3RL5 - chain A; structure by X-ray diffraction, 1.26 A resolution.

# Chain A
Name: Metallophosphoesterase MPPED2
Source organism: Rattus norvegicus
Notes: EC 3.1.-.-
UniProt: B1WBP0 (MPPD2_RAT); numbering as in UniProt (aligned over 1-294)
Chain sequence (296 residues; numbered -1 to 294; the number before each row is that of its first residue; numbers below 1 keep their minus sign (Gly-1 is residue -1)):
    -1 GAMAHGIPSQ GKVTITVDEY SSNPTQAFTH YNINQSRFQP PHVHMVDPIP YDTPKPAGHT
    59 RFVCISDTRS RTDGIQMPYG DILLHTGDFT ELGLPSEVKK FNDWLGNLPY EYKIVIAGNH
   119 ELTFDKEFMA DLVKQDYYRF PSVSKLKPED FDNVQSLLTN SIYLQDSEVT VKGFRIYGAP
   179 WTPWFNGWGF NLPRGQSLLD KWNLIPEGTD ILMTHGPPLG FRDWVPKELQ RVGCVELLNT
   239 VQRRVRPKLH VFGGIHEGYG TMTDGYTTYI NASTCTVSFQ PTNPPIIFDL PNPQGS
Disordered / not traced: -1 to 10, 183-184, 292-294
Differences from the reference sequence: expression tag (-1 to 0); engineered mutation Arg67 (His in B1WBP0)
Metal / ion sites: Ca2+: Glu147, Asp150, Asn151
Curated features (UniProtKB/Swiss-Prot):
  - binding site (Mn(2+)): Asp65, Asp86, Asn117, His213, His254
  - binding site (GMP): Asn117, His118, Lys225, Glu226, His254, Glu255
  - mutagenesis: Asp65 (D65A: Loss of phosphodiesterase activity), Asp86 (D86A: Loss of phosphodiesterase activity), Asn117 (N117A: Loss of phosphodiesterase activity), His118 (H118A: Loss of phosphodiesterase activity), Phe183 (F183A: Decreased affinity for manganese. Decreased inhibition by AMP and GMP), Gly252 (G252H: Increased affinity for manganese. Decreased inhibition by AMP and GMP)

# Summary
The Ca2+ site is built by Glu147, Asp150 and Asn151. UniProt lists 5 Mn2+-binding residues, 6 GMP-binding
residues and 6 mutagenesis sites.
Chain A is Metallophosphoesterase MPPED2 (Rattus norvegicus); the structure, Rat metallophosphodiesterase
MPPED2 H67R Mutant, was determined by X-ray diffraction (same publication as 3RL3 and 3RL4).
